PDB entry 2PHR | X-ray diffraction, 1.90 A resolution | chains A and B

Chain A (and B):
Protein: Lectin
Organism: Pterocarpus angolensis
Notes: chain B of this document is another copy of the same molecule, construct and numbering; everything in this record applies to it too
UniProt: Q8GSD2 (Q8GSD2_9FABA); residues 1-252 here correspond to UniProt positions 9-260 (UniProt number = residue number + 8)
Amino-acid sequence (252 residues; numbered 1 to 252; the number before each row is that of its first residue):
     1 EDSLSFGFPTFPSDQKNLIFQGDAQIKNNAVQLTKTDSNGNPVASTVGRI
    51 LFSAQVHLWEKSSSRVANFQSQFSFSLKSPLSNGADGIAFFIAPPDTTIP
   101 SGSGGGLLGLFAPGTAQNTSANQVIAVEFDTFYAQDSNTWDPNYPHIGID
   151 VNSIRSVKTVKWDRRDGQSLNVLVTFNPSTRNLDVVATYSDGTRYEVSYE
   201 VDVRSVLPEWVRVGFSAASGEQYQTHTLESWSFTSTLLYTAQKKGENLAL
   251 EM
Disordered / not traced: 242-252 (chain B: 241-252)
Modified residues: Glu-1 (pyroglutamic acid; PCA)
Bound ions: Mn2+: Glu-128, Asp-130, Asp-141; Ca2+: Asp-130, Phe-132, Asn-138, Asp-141
From the paper describing this entry:
  - binding site for alpha-D-mannopyranose: Asn-83, Asp-86, Gly-106, Asp-136, Ser-137, Asn-138, Glu-221, Gln-222

How chain A and chain B interact:
Residue-residue contacts - 30 pairs, chain A then chain B:
  Glu-1(A) / Gly-7(B)
  Glu-1(A) / Phe-8(B)
  Glu-1(A) / Asn-17(B)
  Asp-2(A) / Gly-7(B)  hydrogen bond (backbone-backbone)
  Asp-2(A) / Pro-9(B)
  Ser-3(A) / Phe-6(B)
  Ser-3(A) / Gly-7(B)  hydrogen bond (backbone-backbone)
  Leu-4(A) / Ser-5(B)
  Ser-5(A) / Leu-4(B)
  Ser-5(A) / Ser-5(B)  hydrogen bond
  Phe-6(A) / Ser-3(B)
  Gly-7(A) / Glu-1(B)
  Gly-7(A) / Asp-2(B)  hydrogen bond (backbone-backbone)
  Gly-7(A) / Ser-3(B)  hydrogen bond (backbone-backbone)
  Phe-8(A) / Glu-1(B)
  Pro-9(A) / Asp-2(B)
  Pro-12(A) / Glu-60(B)
  Asp-14(A) / Trp-210(B)  hydrogen bond
  Lys-16(A) / Gln-55(B)
  Lys-16(A) / Trp-210(B)
  Asn-17(A) / Glu-1(B)
  Asn-17(A) / Ala-54(B)
  Asn-17(A) / Gln-55(B)  hydrogen bond (side chain-backbone)
  Asn-17(A) / Trp-210(B)
  Ala-54(A) / Asn-17(B)
  Gln-55(A) / Lys-16(B)
  Gln-55(A) / Asn-17(B)  hydrogen bond (backbone-side chain)
  Trp-210(A) / Asp-14(B)  hydrogen bond
  Trp-210(A) / Lys-16(B)
  Trp-210(A) / Asn-17(B)
Other interface residues (no listed pair), chain A (20 interface residues in all): Gln-15, Phe-52, His-57, Glu-60
Other interface residues (no listed pair), chain B (20 interface residues in all): Pro-12, Gln-15, Phe-52, Glu-209

Summary:
Chain A and chain B each contribute 20 residues to their interface, with 9 hydrogen bonds. Polar pairs include
Ser-5(A)/Ser-5(B), Asp-14(A)/Trp-210(B) and Asn-17(A)/Gln-55(B). Glu-128(A), Asp-130(A) and Asp-141(A)
coordinate Mn2+. The Ca2+ site is built by Asp-130(A), Phe-132(A), Asn-138(A) and Asp-141(A). From the paper:
a binding site for alpha-D-mannopyranose at Asn-83(A), Asp-86(A) and Gly-106(A) among others.
Both chains are Lectin (Pterocarpus angolensis). Entry 2PHR (Pterocarpus angolensis lectin (PAL) in complex
with Man-7D1) was determined by X-ray diffraction together with 2PHF, 2PHT, 2PHU, 2PHW and 2PHX from the same
study.
